PDB entry 6QL6 | electron microscopy, 2.90 A resolution | chains A and B of the 12 polymer chains in the assembly

== Chain A (and B) ==
Name: Fatty acid synthase subunit alpha
Source organism: Saccharomyces cerevisiae
Notes: EC 2.3.1.86, 1.1.1.100, 2.3.1.41; chain B of this document is another copy of the same molecule, construct and numbering; everything in this record applies to it too
Reference sequence: P19097 (FAS2_YEAST); residues 1-1887 here = UniProt positions 1-1887
Chain sequence (1887 residues; row label = number of the first residue in the row):
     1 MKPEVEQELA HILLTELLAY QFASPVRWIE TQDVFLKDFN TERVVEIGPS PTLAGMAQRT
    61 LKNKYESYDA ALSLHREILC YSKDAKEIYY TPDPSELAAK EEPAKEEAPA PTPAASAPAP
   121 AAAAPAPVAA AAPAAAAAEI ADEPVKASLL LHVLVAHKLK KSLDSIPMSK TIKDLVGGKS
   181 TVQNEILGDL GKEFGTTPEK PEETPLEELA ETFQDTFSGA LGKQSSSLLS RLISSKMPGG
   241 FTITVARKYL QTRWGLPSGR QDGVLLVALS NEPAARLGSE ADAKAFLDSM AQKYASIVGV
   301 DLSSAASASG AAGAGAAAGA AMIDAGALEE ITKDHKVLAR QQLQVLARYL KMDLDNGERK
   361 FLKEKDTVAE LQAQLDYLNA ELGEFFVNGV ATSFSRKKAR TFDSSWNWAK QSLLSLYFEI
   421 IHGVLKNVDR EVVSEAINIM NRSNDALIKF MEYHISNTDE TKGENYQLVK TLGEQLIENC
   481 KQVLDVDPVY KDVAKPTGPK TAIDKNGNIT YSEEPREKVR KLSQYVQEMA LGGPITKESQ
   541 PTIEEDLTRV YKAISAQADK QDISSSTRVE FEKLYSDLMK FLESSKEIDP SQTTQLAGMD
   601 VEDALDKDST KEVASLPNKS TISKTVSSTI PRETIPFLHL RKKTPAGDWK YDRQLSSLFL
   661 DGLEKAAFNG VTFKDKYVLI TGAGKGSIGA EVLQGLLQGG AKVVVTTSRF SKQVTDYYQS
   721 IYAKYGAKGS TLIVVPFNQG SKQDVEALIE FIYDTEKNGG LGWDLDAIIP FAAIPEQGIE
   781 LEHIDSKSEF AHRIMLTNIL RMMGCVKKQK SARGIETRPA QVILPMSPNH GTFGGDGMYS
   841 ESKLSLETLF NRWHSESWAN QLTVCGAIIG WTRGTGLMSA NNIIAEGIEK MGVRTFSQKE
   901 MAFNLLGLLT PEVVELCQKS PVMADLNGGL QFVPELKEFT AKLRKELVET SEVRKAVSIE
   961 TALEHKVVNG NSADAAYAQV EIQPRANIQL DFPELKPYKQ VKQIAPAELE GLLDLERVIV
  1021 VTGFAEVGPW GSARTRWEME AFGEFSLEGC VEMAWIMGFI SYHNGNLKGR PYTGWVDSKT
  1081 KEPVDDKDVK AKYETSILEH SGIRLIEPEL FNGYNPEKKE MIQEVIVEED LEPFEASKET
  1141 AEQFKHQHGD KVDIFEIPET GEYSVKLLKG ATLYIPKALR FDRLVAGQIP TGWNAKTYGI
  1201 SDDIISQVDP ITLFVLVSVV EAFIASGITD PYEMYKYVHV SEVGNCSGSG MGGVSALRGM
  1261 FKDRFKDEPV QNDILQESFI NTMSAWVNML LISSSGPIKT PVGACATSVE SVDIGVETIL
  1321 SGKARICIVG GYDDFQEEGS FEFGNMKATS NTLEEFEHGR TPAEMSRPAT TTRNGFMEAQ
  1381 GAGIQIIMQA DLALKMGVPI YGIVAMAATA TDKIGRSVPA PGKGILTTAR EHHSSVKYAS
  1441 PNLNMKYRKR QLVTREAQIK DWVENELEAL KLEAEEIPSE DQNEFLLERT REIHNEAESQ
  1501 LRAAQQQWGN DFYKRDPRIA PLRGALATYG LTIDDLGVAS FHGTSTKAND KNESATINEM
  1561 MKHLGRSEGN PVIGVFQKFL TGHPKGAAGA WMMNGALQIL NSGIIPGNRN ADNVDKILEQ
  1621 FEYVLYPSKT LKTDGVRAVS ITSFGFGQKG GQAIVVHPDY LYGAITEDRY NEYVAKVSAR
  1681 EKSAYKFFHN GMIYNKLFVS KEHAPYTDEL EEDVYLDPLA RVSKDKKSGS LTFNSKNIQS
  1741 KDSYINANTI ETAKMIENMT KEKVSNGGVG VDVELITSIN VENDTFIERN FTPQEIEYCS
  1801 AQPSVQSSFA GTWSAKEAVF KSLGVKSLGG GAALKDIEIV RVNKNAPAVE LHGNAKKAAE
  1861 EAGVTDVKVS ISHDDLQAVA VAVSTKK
Disordered / not traced: 95-139, 303-327, 540-598, 1887
Covalent attachments: compound J8T linked to Ser-180
Residues lining bound ligands: J8T ([(3R)-4-azanyl-2,2-dimethyl-3-oxidanyl-4-oxidanylidene-butyl] dihydrogen phosphate): Met-1346, Ser-1417, Pro-1419, Ala-1420, Pro-1421, Thr-1546, Ala-1548
Swiss-Prot annotation at these positions:
  - active site (For beta-ketoacyl synthase activity): Cys-1305, His-1542, His-1583
  - binding site (acetyl-CoA): Asp-1772 to Glu-1774, Tyr-1798, Ser-1808, Glu-1817 to Ser-1827, Arg-1841 to Lys-1844, Ile-1871 to His-1873
  - binding site (Mg(2+)): Asp-1772, Val-1773, Glu-1774, Ser-1872, His-1873
  - modified residue: Ser-50 (Phosphoserine), Ser-180 (O-(pantetheine 4'-phosphoryl)serine), Ser-523 (Phosphoserine), Ser-958 (Phosphoserine), Ser-1440 (Phosphoserine)
  - cross-link: Lys-37 (Glycyl lysine isopeptide (Lys-Gly) (interchain with G-Cter in ubiquitin))
  - mutagenesis: Gly-1250 (G1250S: Cerulenin-resistance), Val-1769 (V1769D: Does not affect oligomerization; when associated with S-1771 and L-1773 or S-1771; L-1773; S-1879 and E-1881), Gly-1770 (G1770D: Loss of transferase activity), Val-1771 (V1771S: Does not affect oligomerization but lacks transferase activity; when associated with D-1769 and L-1773 or D-1769; L-1773; S-1879 and E-1881), Asp-1772 (D1772S: Loss of transferase activity; when associated with S-1774), Val-1773 (V1773L: Does not affect oligomerization but lacks transferase activity; when associated with D-1769 and S-1771 or D-1769; S-1771; S-1879 and E-1881), Glu-1774 (E1774S: Loss of transferase activity; when associated with S-1772), Arg-1841 (R1841A: Loss off transferase activity), Val-1879 (V1879S: Does not affect oligomerization but lacks transferase activity; when associated with D-1769; S-1771; L-1773 and E-1881), Val-1881 (V1881E: Does not affect oligomerization but lacks transferase activity; when associated with D-1769; S-1771; L-1773 and S-1879)

== Interface between chain A and chain B ==
Residue-residue contacts (22; chain A residue first):
  His-335(A) / His-335(B)
  His-335(A) / Leu-338(B)
  Glu-1129(A) / Arg-348(B)  salt bridge
  Glu-1135(A) / Thr-242(B)
  Glu-1135(A) / Thr-244(B)  hydrogen bond
  Ser-1137(A) / Ser-230(B)
  Glu-1139(A) / Ser-227(B)  hydrogen bond
  Asp-1153(A) / Asp-355(B)
  Asp-1153(A) / Arg-359(B)  salt bridge
  Phe-1155(A) / Asp-355(B)
  Phe-1155(A) / Glu-358(B)
  Phe-1155(A) / Arg-359(B)
  Phe-1155(A) / Leu-362(B)  hydrophobic
  Thr-1160(A) / Thr-244(B)
  Glu-1162(A) / Thr-242(B)
  Glu-1162(A) / Ile-243(B)
  Glu-1162(A) / Thr-244(B)
  Lys-1166(A) / Asp-355(B)
  Gln-1207(A) / Lys-179(B)
  Asp-1267(A) / Arg-231(B)  salt bridge
  Asn-1272(A) / Lys-158(B)  hydrogen bond
  Asn-1272(A) / Glu-185(B)
Other interface residues (no listed pair), chain A (20 interface residues in all): Glu-329, Ile-331, Lys-336, Glu-1132, Glu-1268, Pro-1269, Trp-1286
Other interface residues (no listed pair), chain B (20 interface residues in all): Lys-160, Ile-331, Asp-334, Gln-341

== Overview ==
The chain A/chain B interface involves 20 residues from each chain; the contacts include 3 hydrogen bonds and
3 salt bridges. Among the polar pairs are Glu-1129(A)/Arg-348(B), Asp-1153(A)/Arg-359(B) and
Asp-1267(A)/Arg-231(B). Ligands of chain A: compound J8T. Covalently linked compound J8T: at Ser-180(A).
Both chains are Fatty acid synthase subunit alpha (Saccharomyces cerevisiae). Entry 6QL6 (Structure of Fatty
acid synthase complex from Saccharomyces cerevisiae at 2.9 Angstrom) was determined by electron microscopy
together with 6QL5, 6QL7 and 6QL9 from the same study.
